Entry 7Z8Z (X-ray diffraction, 1.50 A resolution); this record covers chains A and C of the 4 polymer chains in the assembly.

== Chain A (and C) ==
Protein: Heat shock factor 2-binding protein
Organism: Mus musculus
Notes: chain C of this document is another copy of the same molecule, construct and numbering; everything in this record applies to it too
UniProtKB: Q9D4G2 (HSF2B_MOUSE); residue numbers follow UniProt; this construct covers 22-81
Amino-acid sequence (63 residues; row label = number of the first residue in the row):
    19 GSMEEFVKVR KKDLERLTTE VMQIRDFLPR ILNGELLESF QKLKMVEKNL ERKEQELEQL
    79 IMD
Unresolved in the structure: 19-20 (chain C: 19-21, 80-81)
Construct notes: expression tag (19-21)
Reported in the primary citation:
  - self-association interface (contacts with another copy of this molecule); pairs are residue here / residue on that copy: Leu54-Leu54, Ser57-Ser57, Leu61-Leu61, Val64-Val64, Leu68-Leu68, Lys71-Lys71, Leu75-Leu75, Leu54, Ser57, Leu61, Val64, Leu68, Lys71, Leu75
  - mutagenesis - K26E: decreased binding to DNA
  - mutagenesis - K26E: unchanged stability
  - mutagenesis - K26E: abolished binding to 75 base pair substrate

== How chain A and chain C interact ==
Pairs across the interface (55; chain A residue first):
  Met21(A) with Arg28(C)
  Glu22(A) with Arg28(C), hydrogen bond (backbone-side chain); Lys30(C)
  Glu23(A) with Arg28(C); Lys29(C), hydrogen bond (backbone-backbone)
  Phe24(A) with Lys26(C); Val27(C); Arg28(C)
  Val25(A) with Lys26(C); Val27(C), hydrogen bond (backbone-backbone); Lys29(C); Leu32(C), hydrophobic
  Lys26(A) with Phe24(C); Val25(C)
  Val27(A) with Phe24(C); Val25(C), hydrogen bond (backbone-backbone)
  Arg28(A) with Glu22(C), hydrogen bond (side chain-backbone); Glu23(C); Phe24(C)
  Lys29(A) with Glu23(C), salt bridge; Val25(C)
  Lys30(A) with Glu22(C)
  Leu32(A) with Val25(C), hydrophobic
  Leu35(A) with Leu35(C), hydrophobic
  Leu46(A) with Leu46(C), hydrophobic
  Ile49(A) with Leu50(C), hydrophobic
  Leu50(A) with Ile49(C), hydrophobic; Leu50(C), hydrophobic
  Ser57(A) with Ser57(C), hydrogen bond; Phe58(C)
  Phe58(A) with Glu53(C); Ser57(C)
  Lys60(A) with Leu61(C); Glu65(C), salt bridge
  Leu61(A) with Lys60(C); Leu61(C)
  Val64(A) with Leu61(C), hydrophobic; Val64(C), hydrophobic; Glu65(C); Leu68(C), hydrophobic
  Asn67(A) with Leu68(C)
  Leu68(A) with Val64(C), hydrophobic; Asn67(C); Leu68(C)
  Lys71(A) with Lys71(C); Glu72(C); Leu75(C)
  Glu72(A) with Lys71(C)
  Glu74(A) with Leu75(C)
  Leu75(A) with Lys71(C); Glu74(C); Leu75(C), hydrophobic
  Leu78(A) with Leu78(C), hydrophobic; Ile79(C), hydrophobic
  Met80(A) with Leu78(C), hydrophobic
Also at the interface, not in a pair above, chain A (31 interface residues in all): Glu53, Leu54, Glu65
Also at the interface, not in a pair above, chain C (30 interface residues in all): Leu54

== Summary ==
31 residues of chain A face 30 of chain C across their interface, with 6 hydrogen bonds and 2 salt bridges.
Among the polar pairs are Lys29(A)-Glu23(C), Lys60(A)-Glu65(C) and Glu22(A)-Arg28(C). From the paper: K26E of
chain A reduces binding to DNA; a self-association interface involving Leu54(A), Ser57(A) and Leu61(A) among
others.
Chain A and chain C are both Heat shock factor 2-binding protein (Mus musculus); the structure, Crystal
structure of the MEILB2-BRME1 2:2 core complex, was determined by X-ray diffraction.
